PDB entry 5U8S | electron microscopy, 6.10 A resolution (low resolution: residue-level contacts below are approximate; hydrogen-bond / salt-bridge calls are withheld) | chains A and D of the 13 polymer chains in the assembly

== Chain A ==
Name: DNA replication complex GINS protein PSF1
Source organism: Saccharomyces cerevisiae (strain ATCC 204508 / S288c)
UniProtKB: Q12488 (PSF1_YEAST); residues 1-208 here = UniProt positions 1-208
Amino-acid sequence (208 residues; each row starts with the number of its first residue):
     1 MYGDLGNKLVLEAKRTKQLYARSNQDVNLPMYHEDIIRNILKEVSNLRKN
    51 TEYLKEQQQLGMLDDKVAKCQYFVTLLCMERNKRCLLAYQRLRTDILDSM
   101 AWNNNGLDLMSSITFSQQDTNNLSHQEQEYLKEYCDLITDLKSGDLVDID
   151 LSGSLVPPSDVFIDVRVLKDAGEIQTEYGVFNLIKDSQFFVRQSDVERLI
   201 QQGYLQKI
UniProt features mapped onto this chain:
  - mutagenesis: R84 (R84G: In PSF1-1; temperature-sensitive mutant. Defective in DNA replication. Impaired chromatin binding of CDC45)

== Chain D ==
Name: DNA replication complex GINS protein SLD5
Source organism: Saccharomyces cerevisiae (strain ATCC 204508 / S288c)
UniProtKB: Q03406 (SLD5_YEAST); residue numbers follow UniProt; this construct covers 1-294
Amino-acid sequence (294 residues; each row starts with the number of its first residue):
     1 MDINIDDILAELDKETTAVDSTKITQGSSSTTHRDANTIVGSSLDLNDKT
    51 QIYVSPQQDFSDLMKSWKNERCSPELLPYPHQLMKRLLNRISMQSQLIEN
   101 ISMGFLDMQNASNANPPMPNESKLPLLCMETELERLKFVIRSYIRCRLSK
   151 IDKFSLYLRQLNEDENSLISLTDLLSKDEIKYHDTHSLIWLKLVNDSILK
   201 YMPEELQAINDTEGSVNMIDEPDWNKFVFIHVNGPPDGKWNEDPLLQENE
   251 FGKPCYTVTIPDLKEEVELTIGSIYVMRYEVIRDLLRDDKVALI
Unresolved in the structure: 1-53, 111-120, 239-247, 294
UniProt features mapped onto this chain:
  - mutagenesis: S21 (S21P: In sld5-8; temperature-sensitive mutant; in association with P-66. Defective in DNA replication), S66 (S66P: In sld5-8; temperature-sensitive mutant; in association with P-21. Defective in DNA replication), W67 (W67R: In sld5-12; temperature-sensitive mutant. Defective in DNA replication), K150 (K150E: In sld5-2; temperature-sensitive mutant. Defective in DNA replication), L293 (L293P: In sld5-13; temperature-sensitive mutant. Defective in DNA replication)

== Interface between chain A and chain D ==
Contacting residue pairs - 65 pairs, chain A then chain D:
  L41(A) - Y201(D)
  V44(A) - P203(D)
  S45(A) - Y201(D)
  R48(A) - Y201(D)
  R48(A) - P203(D)
  M79(A) - P203(D)
  M79(A) - L206(D)
  E80(A) - L206(D)
  E80(A) - T212(D)
  E80(A) - G214(D)
  K83(A) - I198(D)
  K83(A) - L199(D)
  K83(A) - L206(D)
  R84(A) - S215(D)
  R84(A) - V216(D)
  R84(A) - N217(D)
  L86(A) - I198(D)
  L87(A) - I198(D)
  L87(A) - N217(D)
  R91(A) - D152(D)
  R91(A) - W190(D)
  T94(A) - W190(D)
  T94(A) - L193(D)
  W102(A) - R145(D)
  W102(A) - L148(D)
  Q126(A) - D196(D)
  Q126(A) - S197(D)
  E127(A) - L193(D)
  E127(A) - S197(D)
  E129(A) - D196(D)
  Y130(A) - H186(D)
  Y130(A) - I189(D)
  Y130(A) - W190(D)
  Y130(A) - L193(D)
  E133(A) - I189(D)
  Y134(A) - Y182(D)
  Y134(A) - H186(D)
  L137(A) - Y182(D)
  L137(A) - T185(D)
  L137(A) - H186(D)
  L141(A) - D178(D)
  L141(A) - Y182(D)
  G144(A) - D178(D)
  V147(A) - I91(D)
  V147(A) - I140(D)
  D148(A) - K137(D)
  D148(A) - R141(D)
  I149(A) - I140(D)
  I149(A) - R141(D)
  I149(A) - I144(D)
  D150(A) - R141(D)
  L151(A) - R141(D)
  L151(A) - R145(D)
  S154(A) - F138(D)
  S154(A) - R141(D)
  L155(A) - F138(D)
  V156(A) - F138(D)
  P157(A) - F138(D)
  P158(A) - R135(D)
  V161(A) - L127(D)
  F162(A) - L127(D)
  R192(A) - L127(D)
  R192(A) - E130(D)
  S194(A) - E130(D)
  S194(A) - E134(D)
Other interface residues (no listed pair), chain A (43 interface residues in all): Y32, L76, D98, N103, D145, L146, S152
Other interface residues (no listed pair), chain D (38 interface residues in all): L88, T131, K153, M202, E205, M218

== Overview ==
43 residues of chain A face 38 of chain D across their interface. UniProt lists one mutagenesis site on chain
A; 5 mutagenesis sites on chain D.
Chain A is DNA replication complex GINS protein PSF1 and chain D is DNA replication complex GINS protein SLD5,
both from Saccharomyces cerevisiae (strain ATCC 204508 / S288c); the structure, Structure of eukaryotic CMG
helicase at a replication fork, was determined by electron microscopy (same publication as 5U8T).
